Entry 9EY9 (X-ray diffraction, 3.10 A resolution); this record covers chains O and P of the 28 polymer chains in the assembly.

[Chain O]
Name: Proteasome subunit alpha type-2
Source organism: Saccharomyces cerevisiae
UniProtKB: P23639 (PSA2_YEAST); residue numbers follow UniProt; this construct covers 1-250
Sequence (250 residues; numbered 1 to 250; the number before each row is that of its first residue):
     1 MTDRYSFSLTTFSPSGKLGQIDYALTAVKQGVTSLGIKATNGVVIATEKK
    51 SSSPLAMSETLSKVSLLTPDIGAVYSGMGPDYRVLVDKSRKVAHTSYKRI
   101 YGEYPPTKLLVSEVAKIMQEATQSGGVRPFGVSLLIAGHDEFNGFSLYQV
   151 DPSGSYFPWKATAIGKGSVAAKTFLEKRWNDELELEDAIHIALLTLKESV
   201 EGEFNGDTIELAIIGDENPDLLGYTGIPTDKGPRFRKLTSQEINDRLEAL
Swiss-Prot annotation at these positions:
  - cross-link: Lys108 (Glycyl lysine isopeptide (Lys-Gly) (interchain with G-Cter in ubiquitin))

[Chain P]
Name: Proteasome subunit alpha type-3
Source organism: Saccharomyces cerevisiae
UniProtKB: P23638 (PSA3_YEAST); residues 0-257 here correspond to UniProt positions 1-258 (UniProt number = residue number + 1)
Sequence (258 residues; row label = number of the first residue in the row; numbering starts at 0):
     0 MGSRRYDSRTTIFSPEGRLYQVEYALESISHAGTAIGIMASDGIVLAAER
    50 KVTSTLLEQDTSTEKLYKLNDKIAVAVAGLTADAEILINTARIHAQNYLK
   100 TYNEDIPVEILVRRLSDIKQGYTQHGGLRPFGVSFIYAGYDDRYGYQLYT
   150 SNPSGNYTGWKAISVGANTSAAQTLLQMDYKDDMKVDDAIELALKTLSKT
   200 TDSSALTYDRLEFATIRKGANDGEVYQKIFKPQEIKDILVKTGITKKDED
   250 EEADEDMK
Not modelled in the structure: 0, 245-257
Swiss-Prot annotation at these positions:
  - cross-link (Glycyl lysine isopeptide (Lys-Gly)): Lys99 (interchain with G-Cter in ubiquitin), Lys198 (interchain with G-Cter in ubiquitin), Lys230 (interchain with G-Cter in ubiquitin)

[Chain O / chain P interface]
Residue-residue contacts (56):
  Arg4(O) - Ser2(P)  hydrogen bond (backbone-side chain)
  Tyr5(O) - Ser2(P)
  Tyr5(O) - Tyr5(P)
  Ser6(O) - Gly125(P)
  Ser6(O) - Leu127(P)
  Phe7(O) - Ser2(P)
  Phe7(O) - Tyr5(P)
  Phe7(O) - Asp6(P)
  Phe7(O) - Gly126(P)
  Ser8(O) - Gly126(P)  hydrogen bond (backbone-backbone)
  Ser8(O) - Leu127(P)
  Ser8(O) - Arg128(P)  hydrogen bond (side chain-backbone)
  Thr10(O) - Arg128(P)
  Thr11(O) - Ser7(P)  hydrogen bond
  Thr11(O) - Thr9(P)
  Thr11(O) - Gln20(P)
  Phe12(O) - Gln20(P)  hydrogen bond (backbone-side chain)
  Phe12(O) - Tyr23(P)
  Phe12(O) - Ala24(P)  hydrophobic
  Phe12(O) - Arg128(P)
  Phe12(O) - Pro129(P)
  Phe12(O) - Gly131(P)
  Ser13(O) - Tyr23(P)
  Pro14(O) - Tyr23(P)  hydrophobic
  Pro14(O) - Glu26(P)
  Ser15(O) - Glu26(P)
  Gly16(O) - Tyr23(P)
  Gly16(O) - Ser27(P)  hydrogen bond (backbone-side chain)
  Lys38(O) - Glu57(P)  salt bridge
  Ser112(O) - Glu84(P)
  Lys116(O) - Ile85(P)
  Gln119(O) - Ala81(P)
  Gln119(O) - Asp82(P)  hydrogen bond
  Gln119(O) - Ile85(P)
  Gln119(O) - Arg128(P)
  Thr122(O) - Arg128(P)  hydrogen bond (backbone-side chain)
  Gln123(O) - Tyr121(P)
  Gln123(O) - Leu127(P)
  Gln123(O) - Arg128(P)  hydrogen bond (side chain-backbone)
  Gln123(O) - Pro129(P)
  Gln123(O) - Phe130(P)
  Gly125(O) - Leu127(P)
  Ser153(O) - Ala81(P)
  Gly154(O) - Ala81(P)
  Tyr156(O) - Glu84(P)  hydrogen bond
  Pro158(O) - Leu56(P)
  Pro158(O) - Glu57(P)  hydrogen bond (backbone-backbone)
  Pro158(O) - Ser61(P)
  Trp159(O) - Ser53(P)
  Trp159(O) - Leu55(P)
  Lys160(O) - Thr54(P)
  Lys160(O) - Leu55(P)  hydrogen bond (backbone-backbone)
  Lys160(O) - Leu56(P)
  Lys160(O) - Glu57(P)
  Ala161(O) - Leu55(P)
  Glu176(O) - Thr54(P)
Other interface residues (no listed pair), chain O (35 interface residues in all): Leu9, Leu18, Ser124, Tyr148, Ser155, Phe157, Leu175, Trp179
Other interface residues (no listed pair), chain P (31 interface residues in all): His30, Thr60, Leu79

[In short]
The interface between chain O and chain P involves 35 residues on one side and 31 on the other; the contacts
include 12 hydrogen bonds and 1 salt bridge. Among the polar pairs are Lys38(O)-Glu57(P), Arg4(O)-Ser2(P) and
Ser8(O)-Arg128(P).
Here chain O is Proteasome subunit alpha type-2 and chain P is Proteasome subunit alpha type-3, both from
Saccharomyces cerevisiae. Entry 9EY9 (Yeast 20S proteasome in complex with a sybactin derivative (PheSyr)) was
determined by X-ray diffraction.
